Entry 8YRP (electron microscopy, 3.64 A resolution); this record covers chains B and n of the 5 polymer chains in the assembly.

[Chain B]
Molecule: Spike glycoprotein
Source organism: Severe acute respiratory syndrome coronavirus 2
Reference sequence: P0DTC2 (SPIKE_SARS2); aligned to UniProt positions 14-1206 over residues 14-1206 (the alignment contains insertions or deletions, so no single offset holds)
Amino-acid sequence (1259 residues; each row starts with the number of its first residue; numbers below 1 keep their minus sign (Met-5 is residue -5)):
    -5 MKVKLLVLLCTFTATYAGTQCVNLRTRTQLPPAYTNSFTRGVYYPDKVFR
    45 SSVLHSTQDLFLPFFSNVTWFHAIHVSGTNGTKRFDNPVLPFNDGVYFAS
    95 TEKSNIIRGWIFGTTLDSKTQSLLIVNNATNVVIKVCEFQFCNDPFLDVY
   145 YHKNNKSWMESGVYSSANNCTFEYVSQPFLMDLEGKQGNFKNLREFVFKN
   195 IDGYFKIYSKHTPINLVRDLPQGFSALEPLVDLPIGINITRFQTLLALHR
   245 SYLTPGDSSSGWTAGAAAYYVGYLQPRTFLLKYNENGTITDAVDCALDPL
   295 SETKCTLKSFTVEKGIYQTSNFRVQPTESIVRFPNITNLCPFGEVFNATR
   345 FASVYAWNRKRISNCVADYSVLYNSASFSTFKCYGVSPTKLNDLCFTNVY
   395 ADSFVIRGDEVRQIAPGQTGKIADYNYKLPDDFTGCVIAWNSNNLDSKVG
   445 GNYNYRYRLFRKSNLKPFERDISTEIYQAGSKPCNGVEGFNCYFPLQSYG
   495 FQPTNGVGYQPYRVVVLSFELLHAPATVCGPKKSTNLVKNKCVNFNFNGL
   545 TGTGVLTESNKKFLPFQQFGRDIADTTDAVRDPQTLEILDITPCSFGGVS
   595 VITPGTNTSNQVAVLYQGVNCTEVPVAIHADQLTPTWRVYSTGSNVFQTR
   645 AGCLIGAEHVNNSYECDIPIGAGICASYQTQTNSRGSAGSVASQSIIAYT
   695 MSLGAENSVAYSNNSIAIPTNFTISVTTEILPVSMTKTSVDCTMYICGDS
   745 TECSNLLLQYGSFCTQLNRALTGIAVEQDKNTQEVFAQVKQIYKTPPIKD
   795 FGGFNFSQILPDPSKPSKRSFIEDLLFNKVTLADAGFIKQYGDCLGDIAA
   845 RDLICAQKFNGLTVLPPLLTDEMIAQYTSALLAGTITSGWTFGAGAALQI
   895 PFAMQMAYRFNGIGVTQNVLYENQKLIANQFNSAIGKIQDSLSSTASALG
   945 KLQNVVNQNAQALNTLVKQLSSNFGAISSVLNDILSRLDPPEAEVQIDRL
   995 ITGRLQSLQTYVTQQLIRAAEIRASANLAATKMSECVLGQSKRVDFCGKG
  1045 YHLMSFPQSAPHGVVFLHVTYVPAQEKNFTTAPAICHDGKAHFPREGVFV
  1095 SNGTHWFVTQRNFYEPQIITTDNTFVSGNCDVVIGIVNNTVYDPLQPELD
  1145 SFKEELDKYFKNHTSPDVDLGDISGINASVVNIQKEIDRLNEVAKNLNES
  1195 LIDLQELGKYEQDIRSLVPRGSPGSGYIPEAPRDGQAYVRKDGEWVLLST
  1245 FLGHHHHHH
Not modelled in the structure: -5 to 13, 67-80, 145-153, 175-184, 246-259, 620-630, 674-688, 806-808, 827-851, 908-909, 1134-1253
Differences from the reference sequence: expression tag (-5 to 13, 1207-1253); variant Arg19 (Thr in P0DTC2), Asp142 (Gly in P0DTC2), Gly156 (Arg158 in P0DTC2), Arg450 (Leu452 in P0DTC2), Lys476 (Thr478 in P0DTC2), Gly612 (Asp614 in P0DTC2), Arg679 (Pro681 in P0DTC2), Gly680 (Arg682 in P0DTC2), Ser681 (Arg683 in P0DTC2), Gly683 (Arg685 in P0DTC2), Asn948 (Asp950 in P0DTC2), Pro984 (Lys986 in P0DTC2), Pro985 (Val987 in P0DTC2)
Disulfides: Cys15-Cys136, Cys131-Cys164, Cys289-Cys299, Cys334-Cys359, Cys377-Cys430, Cys389-Cys523, Cys478-Cys486, Cys536-Cys588, Cys615-Cys647, Cys660-Cys669, Cys736-Cys758, Cys741-Cys747, Cys1030-Cys1041, Cys1080-Cys1124
UniProt features mapped onto this chain:
  - glycosylation: Asn17 (N-linked (GlcNAc...) (complex) asparagine), Asn61 (N-linked (GlcNAc...) (hybrid) asparagine), Asn74 (N-linked (GlcNAc...) (complex) asparagine), Asn122 (N-linked (GlcNAc...) (hybrid) asparagine), Asn149 (N-linked (GlcNAc...) (complex) asparagine), Thr676 (O-linked (GlcNAc...) threonine)

[Chain n]
Molecule: JM-1A Heavy Chain
Source organism: Homo sapiens
Amino-acid sequence (115 residues; each row starts with the number of its first residue):
     1 QVQLQQSGPGLVKPSGTLSLTCAVSGASISSGDWWSWVRQSPGRGLEWIG
    51 GIFHSGTTNYSPSLKSRVTMSVDQPKNQFSLHLTSVTAADTAVYYCARMR
   101 GIFDYWGQGTLVTVS
Disulfides: Cys22-Cys96

[Chain B / chain n interface]
Contacting residue pairs (24):
  Arg401(B) - Gln1(n)
  Arg401(B) - Tyr105(n)
  Tyr447(B) - Gly26(n)  hydrogen bond (side chain-backbone)
  Tyr447(B) - Ala27(n)  hydrogen bond (side chain-backbone)
  Leu453(B) - Ile102(n)  hydrophobic
  Phe454(B) - Arg100(n)
  Phe454(B) - Ile102(n)  hydrophobic
  Glu482(B) - Trp34(n)
  Glu482(B) - Phe53(n)
  Phe484(B) - Asn59(n)
  Phe484(B) - Met99(n)  hydrophobic
  Tyr487(B) - Arg100(n)
  Tyr487(B) - Gly101(n)
  Phe488(B) - Gly32(n)
  Phe488(B) - Phe53(n)  hydrophobic
  Phe488(B) - Arg100(n)  hydrogen bond (backbone-side chain)
  Leu490(B) - Arg100(n)  hydrogen bond (backbone-side chain)
  Gln491(B) - Arg98(n)  hydrogen bond
  Gln491(B) - Arg100(n)
  Gln491(B) - Asp104(n)
  Tyr493(B) - Gly26(n)
  Gly494(B) - Gln1(n)  hydrogen bond (backbone-backbone)
  Gln496(B) - Gln3(n)
  Tyr503(B) - Gln1(n)
Other interface residues (no listed pair), chain B (16 interface residues in all): Gly483, Ser492
Other interface residues (no listed pair), chain n (18 interface residues in all): Ser28, Trp48, Thr57

[Overview]
16 residues of chain B face 18 of chain n across their interface; the contacts include 6 hydrogen bonds. Among
the polar pairs are Tyr447(B)-Gly26(n), Tyr447(B)-Ala27(n) and Phe488(B)-Arg100(n).
Here chain B is Spike glycoprotein (Severe acute respiratory syndrome coronavirus 2) and chain n is JM-1A
Heavy Chain (Homo sapiens). Entry 8YRP (SARS-CoV-2 Delta Spike in complex with JM-1A) was determined by
electron microscopy together with 8X0X, 8X0Y, 8YRO and 8YZ5 from the same study.
